Entry 6KQM (X-ray diffraction, 3.20 A resolution); this record covers chains F and H of the 9 polymer chains in the assembly.

[Chain F]
Protein: RNA polymerase sigma factor SigA
Organism: Thermus thermophilus (strain HB8 / ATCC 27634 / DSM 579)
UniProtKB: Q5SKW1 (Q5SKW1_THET8); residues 1-423 here = UniProt positions 1-423
Sequence (443 residues; row label = number of the first residue in the row; numbers below 1 keep their minus sign (Met-19 is residue -19)):
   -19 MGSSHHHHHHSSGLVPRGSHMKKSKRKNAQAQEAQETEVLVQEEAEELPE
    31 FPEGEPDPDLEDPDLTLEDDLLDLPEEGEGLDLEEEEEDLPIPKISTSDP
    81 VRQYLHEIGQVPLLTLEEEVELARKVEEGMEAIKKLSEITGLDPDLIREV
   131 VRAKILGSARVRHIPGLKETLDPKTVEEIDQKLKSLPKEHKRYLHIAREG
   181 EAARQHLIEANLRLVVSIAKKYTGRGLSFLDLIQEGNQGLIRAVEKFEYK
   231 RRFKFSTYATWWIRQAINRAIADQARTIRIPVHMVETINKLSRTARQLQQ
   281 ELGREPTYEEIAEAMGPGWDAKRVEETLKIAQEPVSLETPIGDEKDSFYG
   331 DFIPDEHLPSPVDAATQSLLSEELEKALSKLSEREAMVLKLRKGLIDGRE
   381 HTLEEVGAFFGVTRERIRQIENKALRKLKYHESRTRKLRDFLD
Disordered / not traced: -19 to 77
Construct notes: initiating methionine (-19); expression tag (-18 to 0)
Ion coordination: Mg2+: Ala292, Gly296, Trp299

[Chain H]
Molecule: 27-nt DNA strand
Sequence (27 nucleotides; each row starts with the number of its first residue):
     1 TATAATGGGAGCTGTCACGGATGCAGG
Disordered / not traced: 25-27

[Chain F / chain H interface]
Pairs across the interface - 35 pairs, chain F then chain H:
  Asp79(F) with DG8(H), hydrogen bond to the base
  Val81(F) with DG8(H), base contact
  Arg82(F) with DG8(H), hydrogen bond to the base
  Leu85(F) with DG7(H), base contact; DG8(H), base contact
  Gly89(F) with DG7(H), base contact
  Leu93(F) with DT6(H), base contact
  Ala190(F) with DT6(H), base contact
  Asn191(F) with DT6(H), hydrogen bond to the base
  Arg193(F) with DT6(H), base contact; DG7(H), hydrogen bond to the base
  Leu194(F) with DA5(H), sugar contact; DT6(H), hydrogen bond to the base
  Ser197(F) with DT6(H), sugar contact
  Lys200(F) with DG8(H), salt bridge to the phosphate
  Phe209(F) with DG8(H), sugar contact
  Lys226(F) with DT1(H), base contact; DA2(H), hydrogen bond to the base
  Phe227(F) with DA2(H), base contact
  Glu228(F) with DA2(H), hydrogen bond to the base
  Arg231(F) with DA2(H), hydrogen bond to the base
  Phe233(F) with DA2(H), base contact; DT3(H), sugar contact; DA4(H), phosphate contact
  Lys234(F) with DA4(H), hydrogen bond to the phosphate; DA5(H), salt bridge to the phosphate
  Ser236(F) with DA4(H), sugar contact; DA5(H), hydrogen bond to the phosphate
  Thr237(F) with DT3(H), phosphate contact; DA4(H), hydrogen bond to the phosphate; DA5(H), base contact
  Tyr238(F) with DT1(H), base contact; DA2(H), stacking on the base
  Thr240(F) with DA5(H), hydrogen bond to the base
  Trp241(F) with DT1(H), sugar contact
Interface residues without a listed pair, chain F (32 interface residues in all): His86, Ile88, Glu99, Leu192, Val196, Arg232, Trp242, Arg244
Interface residues without a listed pair, chain H (9 interface residues in all): DG9

[Overview]
Chain F and chain H form an interface of 32 and 9 residues respectively; the contacts include 12 hydrogen
bonds, 2 salt bridges and 1 aromatic stacking contact. Polar pairs include Asp79(F)-DG8(H), Arg82(F)-DG8(H)
and Asn191(F)-DT6(H). The Mg2+ site is built by Ala292(F), Gly296(F) and Trp299(F).
Chain F is RNA polymerase sigma factor SigA (Thermus thermophilus (strain HB8 / ATCC 27634 / DSM 579)) and
chain H is a 27-nt DNA strand; the structure, Thermus thermophilus initial transcription complex comprising
sigma A and 5'-triphosphate RNA of 5 nt, was determined by X-ray diffraction, deposited together with 6KQD,
6KQE, 6KQF, 6KQG, 6KQH, 6KQL and 6 further entries.
